PDB entry 8E6X | electron microscopy, 4.27 A resolution (low resolution: residue-level contacts below are approximate; hydrogen-bond / salt-bridge calls are withheld) | chains 5 and F of the 9 polymer chains in the assembly

# Chain 5
Molecule: Nt DNA
Sequence (60 nucleotides; numbered 63 to 122; the number before each row is that of its first residue):
    63 AACTAATCATCTACACACTGACGACCGTCATGATCATATTATTTTTTACG
   113 CCAGACAGGG
Disordered / not traced: 63-85, 104-107

# Chain F
Protein: Transcription termination/antitermination protein NusG
From: Escherichia coli
Reference sequence: U9XYQ6 (U9XYQ6_ECOLX); residues 1-181 here = UniProt positions 1-181
Amino-acid sequence (181 residues; row label = number of the first residue in the row):
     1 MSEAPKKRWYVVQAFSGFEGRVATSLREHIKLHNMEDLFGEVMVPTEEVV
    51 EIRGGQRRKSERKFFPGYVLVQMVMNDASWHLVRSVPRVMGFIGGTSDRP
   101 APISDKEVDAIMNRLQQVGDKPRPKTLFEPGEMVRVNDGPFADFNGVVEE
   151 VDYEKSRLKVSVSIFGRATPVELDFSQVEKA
Disordered / not traced: 1-5, 181

# How chain 5 and chain F interact
Pairs across the interface (10; chain 5 residue first):
  DT99(5) with Ser16(F); Gly17(F); Arg62(F)
  DA100(5) with Ser16(F); Gly17(F); Arg62(F)
  DT101(5) with Gln13(F); Phe15(F); Met90(F)
  DT102(5) with Met90(F)
Also at the interface, not in a pair above, chain F (10 interface residues in all): Ala14, Glu19, Glu61, Gly67

# Overview
The interface between chain 5 and chain F involves 4 residues on one side and 10 on the other.
Chain 5 is Nt DNA and chain F is Transcription termination/antitermination protein NusG (Escherichia coli);
the structure, Escherichia coli Rho-dependent transcription pre-termination complex containing 18 nt long RNA
spacer, lambda-tR1 rut RNA, Mg-ADP-BeF3 ..., was determined by electron microscopy together with 8E3F, 8E3H,
8E5K, 8E5L, 8E5O, 8E5P and 3 further entries from the same study.
